7U1P - chains C and J of the 11 polymer chains in the assembly; structure by electron microscopy, 3.00 A resolution.

# Chain C
Name: Replication factor C subunit 3
From: Saccharomyces cerevisiae
UniProt: P38629 (RFC3_YEAST); numbering as in UniProt (aligned over 1-340)
Sequence (340 residues; numbered 1 to 340; the number before each row is that of its first residue):
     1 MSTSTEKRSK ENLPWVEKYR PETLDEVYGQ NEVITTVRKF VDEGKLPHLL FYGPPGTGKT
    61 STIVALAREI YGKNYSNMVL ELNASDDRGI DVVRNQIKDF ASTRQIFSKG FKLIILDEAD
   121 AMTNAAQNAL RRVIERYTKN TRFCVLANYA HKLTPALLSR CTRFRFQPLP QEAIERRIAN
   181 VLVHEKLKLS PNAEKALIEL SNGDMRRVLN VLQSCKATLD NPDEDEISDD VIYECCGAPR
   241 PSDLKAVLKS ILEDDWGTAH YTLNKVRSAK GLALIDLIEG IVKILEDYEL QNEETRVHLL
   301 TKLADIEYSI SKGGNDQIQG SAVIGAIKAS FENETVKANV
Disordered / not traced: 1-7, 336-340
Metal / ion sites: Mg2+: Thr60 (together with ATP-gamma-S)
Small-molecule neighbours: ATP-gamma-S (AGS; phosphothiophosphoric acid-adenylate ester): Val16, Tyr19, Arg20, Pro21, Glu26, Val27, Tyr28, Pro54, Pro55, Gly56, Thr57, Gly58, Lys59, Thr60, Ser61, Asn148, Leu169, Arg177, Met205, Arg206, Leu209
Swiss-Prot annotation at these positions:
  - binding site (ATP): Val16 to Tyr19, Arg20, Tyr28, Gly53 to Ser61, Asn148, Arg206
  - modified residue: Ser2 (N-acetylserine)

# Chain J
Molecule: DNA - Template
Sequence (50 nucleotides; numbered 1 to 50; the number before each row is that of its first residue):
     1 TTGTGGGTAG ATAAATACAG ACCTAAGTCC TTGAATGCCG CGTGCGTCCC
Disordered / not traced: 1-9, 44-50

# How chain C and chain J interact
Contacting residue pairs (9):
  Arg88(C) - DT28(J)  hydrogen bond to the phosphate
  Arg88(C) - DC29(J)  salt bridge to the phosphate
  Arg88(C) - DC30(J)  phosphate contact
  Gly89(C) - DC30(J)  phosphate contact
  Ile90(C) - DC30(J)  hydrogen bond to the phosphate
  Ile90(C) - DT31(J)  phosphate contact
  Arg94(C) - DT31(J)  salt bridge to the phosphate
  Thr123(C) - DC29(J)  phosphate contact
  Thr123(C) - DC30(J)  hydrogen bond to the phosphate
Other interface residues (no listed pair), chain C (6 interface residues in all): Ala125

# Overview
The interface between chain C and chain J involves 6 residues on one side and 4 on the other, with 3 hydrogen
bonds and 2 salt bridges. Polar pairs include Arg88(C)-DT28(J), Ile90(C)-DC30(J) and Thr123(C)-DC30(J). Bound
to chain C: ATP-gamma-S.
Here chain C is Replication factor C subunit 3 (Saccharomyces cerevisiae) and chain J is DNA - Template. Entry
7U1P (RFC:PCNA bound to DNA with a ssDNA gap of five nucleotides) was determined by electron microscopy,
deposited together with 7U19 and 7U1A.
